PDB entry 4AU6 | electron microscopy, 6.00 A resolution (low resolution: residue-level contacts below are approximate; hydrogen-bond / salt-bridge calls are withheld) | chains B and C of the 5 polymer chains in the assembly

# Chain B (and C)
Molecule: RNA-dependent RNA polymerase
Notes: EC 2.7.7.48; chain C of this document is another copy of the same molecule, construct and numbering; everything in this record applies to it too
Amino-acid sequence (1095 residues; numbered -5 to 1089; the number before each row is that of its first residue; numbers below 1 keep their minus sign (His-5 is residue -5)):
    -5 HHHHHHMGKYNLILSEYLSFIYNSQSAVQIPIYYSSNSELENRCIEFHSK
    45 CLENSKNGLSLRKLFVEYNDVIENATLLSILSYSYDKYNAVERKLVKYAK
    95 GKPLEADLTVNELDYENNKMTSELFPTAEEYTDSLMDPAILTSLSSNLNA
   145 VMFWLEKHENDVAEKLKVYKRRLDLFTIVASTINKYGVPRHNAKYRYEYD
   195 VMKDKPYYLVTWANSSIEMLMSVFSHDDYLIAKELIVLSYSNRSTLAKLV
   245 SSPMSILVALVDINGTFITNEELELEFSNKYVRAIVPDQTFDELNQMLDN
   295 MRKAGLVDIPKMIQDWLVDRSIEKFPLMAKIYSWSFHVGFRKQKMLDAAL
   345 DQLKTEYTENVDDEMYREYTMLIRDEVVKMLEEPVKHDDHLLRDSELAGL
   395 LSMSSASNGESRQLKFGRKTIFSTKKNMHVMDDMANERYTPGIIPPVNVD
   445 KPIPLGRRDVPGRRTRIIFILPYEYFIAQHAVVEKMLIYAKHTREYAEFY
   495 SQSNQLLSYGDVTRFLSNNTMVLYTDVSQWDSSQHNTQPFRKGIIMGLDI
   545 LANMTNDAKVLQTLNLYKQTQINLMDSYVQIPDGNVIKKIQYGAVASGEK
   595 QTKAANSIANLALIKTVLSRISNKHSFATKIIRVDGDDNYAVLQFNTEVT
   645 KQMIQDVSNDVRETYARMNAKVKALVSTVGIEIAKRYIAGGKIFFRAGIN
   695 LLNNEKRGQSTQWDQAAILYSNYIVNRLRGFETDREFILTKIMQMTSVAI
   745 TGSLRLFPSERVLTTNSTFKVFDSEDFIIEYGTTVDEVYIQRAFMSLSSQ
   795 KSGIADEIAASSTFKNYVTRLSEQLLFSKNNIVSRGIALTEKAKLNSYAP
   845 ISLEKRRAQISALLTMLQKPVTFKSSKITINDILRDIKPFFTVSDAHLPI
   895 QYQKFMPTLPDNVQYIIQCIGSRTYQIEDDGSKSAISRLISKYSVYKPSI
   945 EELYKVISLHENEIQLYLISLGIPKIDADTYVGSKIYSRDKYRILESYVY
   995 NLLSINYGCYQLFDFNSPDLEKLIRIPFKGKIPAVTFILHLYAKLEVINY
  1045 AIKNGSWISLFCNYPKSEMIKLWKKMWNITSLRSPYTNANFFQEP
Unresolved in the structure: -5 to 1, 19-21, 347-357, 1087-1089
Construct notes: expression tag (-5 to 0, 1089)

# Chain B / chain C interface
Residue-residue contacts - 2624 pairs, chain B then chain C:
  Gly2(B) with Glu33(C)
  Lys3(B) with Glu33(C)
  Tyr4(B) with Glu33(C); Leu34(C); Glu35(C); Arg37(C); Cys38(C); Asp64(C)
  Asn5(B) with Ser32(C); Glu33(C); Asn36(C)
  Leu8(B) with Asn36(C); Arg37(C); Glu40(C)
  Ser9(B) with Glu40(C)
  Tyr11(B) with Arg37(C); Lys44(C); Leu58(C); Glu61(C); Tyr62(C)
  Leu12(B) with Glu40(C); Lys44(C); Tyr62(C)
  Ile15(B) with Lys44(C); Glu61(C)
  Tyr16(B) with Glu40(C); Ser43(C); Lys44(C)
  Tyr28(B) with Val865(C); Thr866(C)
  Leu71(B) with Ser32(C); Asn36(C)
  Leu72(B) with Glu35(C); Asn36(C); Ile39(C); Pro864(C); Val865(C)
  Ser73(B) with Asn36(C); Ile39(C); Lys863(C)
  Ile74(B) with Asn36(C); Ile39(C)
  Ser76(B) with Ser43(C)
  Ser78(B) with Glu47(C)
  Tyr79(B) with Glu47(C); Lys50(C)
  Asp80(B) with Asn51(C)
  Lys81(B) with Asn48(C); Asn51(C); Leu53(C)
  Tyr82(B) with Ser43(C); Lys44(C); Cys45(C); Leu46(C); Glu47(C); Asn48(C); Leu53(C); Leu58(C)
  Asn83(B) with Leu53(C)
  Val85(B) with Lys57(C)
  Leu89(B) with Lys57(C)
  Leu135(B) with Leu6(C); Ser9(C); Phe59(C); Ile74(C)
  Thr136(B) with Phe59(C); Val60(C); Ile66(C)
  Ser137(B) with Leu55(C); Arg56(C); Lys57(C); Phe59(C); Val60(C)
  Leu138(B) with Arg56(C); Lys57(C); Val60(C)
  Ser139(B) with Ser54(C); Leu55(C); Arg56(C); Lys57(C); Leu58(C)
  Ser140(B) with Leu55(C); Arg56(C); Lys57(C); Leu58(C); Phe59(C); Val60(C); Glu61(C)
  Asn141(B) with Arg56(C); Lys57(C); Phe59(C); Val60(C); Glu61(C)
  Leu142(B) with Arg56(C); Lys57(C); Val60(C)
  Asn143(B) with Lys57(C); Leu58(C); Glu61(C)
  Ala144(B) with Lys57(C); Val60(C); Glu61(C)
  Val145(B) with Val60(C)
  Met146(B) with Lys57(C)
  Pro183(B) with Ser54(C)
  Arg184(B) with Gly52(C); Ser54(C)
  His185(B) with Ser54(C); Leu55(C); Arg56(C)
  Ala187(B) with Val22(C); Gln23(C)
  Lys188(B) with Ser9(C); Leu12(C); Ser13(C); Phe14(C); Tyr16(C); Gln23(C)
  Tyr189(B) with Gln23(C); Pro25(C); Leu55(C); Phe59(C)
  Arg190(B) with Glu10(C); Ser13(C); Lys151(C)
  Ala207(B) with Arg56(C)
  Ile211(B) with Arg56(C)
  Met339(B) with Asn154(C); Asp155(C); Val156(C)
  Ala343(B) with Val156(C)
  Met374(B) with Ile894(C)
  Leu375(B) with Ile894(C)
  Glu377(B) with Gln895(C)
  Pro378(B) with Ile894(C); Gln895(C); Tyr896(C); Gln897(C)
  Val379(B) with Phe271(C); Gln895(C); Gln897(C)
  Lys380(B) with Phe271(C); Gln897(C)
  His381(B) with Phe271(C); Gln897(C)
  Asp382(B) with Gly259(C); Phe261(C); Phe271(C); Ser272(C); Asn273(C); Gln897(C)
  Asp383(B) with Phe261(C); Phe271(C); Gln895(C); Tyr896(C); Gln897(C); Lys898(C); Ile911(C); Gln912(C)
  His384(B) with Phe261(C); Tyr896(C); Gln897(C); Lys898(C); Phe899(C); Ile911(C); Ile914(C); Gly915(C); Ser916(C)
  Leu385(B) with Tyr896(C); Gln897(C); Lys898(C); Phe899(C); Gln908(C); Tyr909(C); Ile910(C); Ile911(C); Gln912(C); Cys913(C)
  Leu386(B) with Tyr896(C); Gln897(C); Lys898(C); Phe899(C); Gln908(C); Gln912(C)
  Arg387(B) with Thr260(C); Phe261(C); Phe271(C); Tyr503(C); Gly685(C); Lys686(C); Gln897(C); Lys898(C); Phe899(C); Met900(C); Pro901(C)
  Asp388(B) with Leu500(C); Tyr503(C); Ile687(C); Lys898(C); Phe899(C); Met900(C); Pro901(C); Leu903(C); Gln908(C)
  Ser389(B) with Lys898(C); Phe899(C); Met900(C); Pro901(C); Thr902(C); Leu903(C); Gln908(C)
  Glu390(B) with Phe688(C); Leu722(C); Arg723(C); Met900(C); Pro901(C); Thr902(C); Leu903(C); Gln908(C)
  Leu391(B) with Leu722(C); Met900(C); Thr902(C); Leu903(C); Pro904(C); Leu1006(C); Phe1085(C); Phe1086(C)
  Ala392(B) with Leu722(C); Met900(C); Leu903(C); Pro904(C); Val907(C); Gln908(C); Ile911(C)
  Gly393(B) with Arg721(C); Thr902(C); Leu903(C); Pro904(C); Asp905(C); Val907(C); Gln908(C)
  Leu394(B) with Ile718(C); Val719(C); Asn720(C); Arg721(C); Leu722(C); Arg723(C); Gly724(C); Phe771(C); Thr902(C); Leu903(C); Pro904(C)
  Leu395(B) with Leu722(C); Phe771(C); Leu903(C); Pro904(C); Val907(C); Cys1003(C); Leu1006(C); Phe1085(C)
  Ser396(B) with Arg721(C); Leu722(C); Asp770(C); Phe771(C); Pro904(C); Asn906(C); Val907(C); Gln908(C)
  Met397(B) with Tyr717(C); Arg721(C); Leu722(C); Glu726(C); Asp770(C); Phe771(C); Pro904(C); Val907(C)
  Ser398(B) with Tyr714(C); Ile718(C); Arg721(C); Arg729(C); Glu769(C); Asp770(C); Phe771(C); Ile772(C)
  Ser399(B) with Arg721(C); Glu769(C); Asp770(C); Phe771(C); Asn906(C); Ile1046(C)
  Ala400(B) with Arg721(C)
  Asn402(B) with Asp728(C); Arg729(C); Glu730(C)
  Gly403(B) with Trp148(C); Arg166(C); Phe218(C); Asp728(C)
  Glu404(B) with Trp148(C); Val162(C); Tyr163(C); Arg166(C); Met215(C); Val217(C); Phe218(C); Asp728(C)
  Ser405(B) with Val145(C); Trp148(C); Leu149(C); Arg166(C); Met215(C); Asp728(C)
  Arg406(B) with Val145(C); Arg166(C); Ile211(C); Met213(C); Leu214(C); Met215(C); Ser216(C); Val217(C); Ala226(C); Trp328(C); Phe731(C)
  Gln407(B) with Leu142(C); Val145(C); Phe170(C); Val173(C); Ala207(C); Ser210(C); Ile211(C); Glu212(C); Met213(C); Leu214(C); Met215(C); Leu696(C); Phe731(C)
  Leu408(B) with Asn141(C); Asn208(C); Ile211(C); Glu212(C); Met215(C); Leu695(C); Leu696(C); Thr727(C); Phe731(C)
  Lys409(B) with Thr205(C); Trp206(C); Ala207(C); Asn208(C); Ser209(C); Ser210(C); Glu212(C); His331(C); Leu695(C); Leu696(C); Asn697(C)
  Phe410(B) with Ile134(C); Glu212(C); Ile693(C); Asn694(C); Leu695(C); Leu696(C); Asn697(C); Asn698(C); Leu713(C)
  Gly411(B) with Asp131(C); Pro132(C); Ala133(C); Ile134(C); Leu696(C); Asn697(C); Asn698(C)
  Arg412(B) with Asp131(C); Pro132(C); Ala133(C); Ile134(C); Thr136(C); Tyr189(C); Arg190(C); Tyr191(C); Asn208(C); Leu696(C); Asn697(C); Asn698(C); Arg701(C)
  Lys413(B) with Pro132(C); Ile134(C); Leu135(C); Thr136(C); Ser137(C); Leu138(C); Asn141(C); Tyr189(C); Asn208(C); Leu696(C)
  Thr414(B) with Thr136(C); Ser137(C); Leu138(C); Ser139(C); Ser140(C); Asn141(C); Leu142(C); Asn208(C); Ile211(C); Leu696(C); Lys735(C)
  Ile415(B) with Thr136(C); Asn141(C); Ala144(C); Val145(C); Ile211(C); Leu696(C); Leu713(C); Phe731(C); Lys735(C); Gln738(C)
  Phe416(B) with Ser140(C); Asn141(C); Leu142(C); Asn143(C); Ala144(C); Val145(C); Met146(C); Met215(C); Glu730(C); Phe731(C); Thr734(C); Lys735(C)
  Ser417(B) with Met215(C); Thr727(C); Asp728(C); Arg729(C); Glu730(C); Phe731(C); Ile732(C); Thr734(C)
  Thr418(B) with Trp148(C); Asp728(C); Arg729(C); Glu730(C); Phe731(C); Ile732(C)
  Lys419(B) with Tyr717(C); Thr727(C); Asp728(C); Arg729(C); Glu730(C); Phe731(C); Ile732(C); Leu733(C)
  Lys420(B) with Phe218(C); Tyr717(C); Arg721(C); Glu726(C); Thr727(C); Asp728(C); Arg729(C)
  Asn421(B) with Tyr714(C); Tyr717(C); Ile718(C); Asn720(C); Arg721(C); Phe725(C); Glu726(C); Thr727(C); Arg729(C); Asp770(C)
  Met422(B) with Leu695(C); Leu713(C); Tyr717(C); Asn720(C); Phe725(C); Glu726(C); Thr727(C); Ile732(C)
  His423(B) with Arg166(C); Met215(C); Ser216(C); Phe218(C); Phe725(C); Glu726(C); Thr727(C); Asp728(C)
  Val424(B) with His331(C); Ala691(C); Asn720(C); Arg721(C); Gly724(C); Phe725(C); Glu726(C); Thr727(C)
  Met425(B) with Glu212(C); His331(C); Ala691(C); Gly692(C); Ile693(C); Asn694(C); Leu695(C); Leu713(C); Ser715(C); Asn716(C); Tyr717(C); Ile718(C); Asn720(C); Phe725(C)
  Asp426(B) with Ser209(C); Glu212(C); Met213(C); Ser216(C); His331(C); Ile693(C); Leu695(C); Leu696(C); Asn720(C); Phe725(C); Thr727(C)
  Asp427(B) with Met213(C); Ser216(C); Ser327(C); Trp328(C); His331(C); Ala691(C); Gly692(C); Phe725(C)
  Met428(B) with Ser327(C); Phe330(C); His331(C); Phe689(C); Arg690(C); Ala691(C); Gly692(C); Ile693(C); Asn720(C); Arg723(C); Gly724(C); Phe725(C)
  Ala429(B) with Ser327(C); Phe330(C); His331(C); Val332(C); Pro455(C); Ala691(C); Gly692(C); Ile693(C); Asn694(C)
  Asn430(B) with Ser209(C); Met213(C); Leu229(C); Ser327(C); Trp328(C); Ser329(C); Phe330(C); His331(C); Val332(C); Gly333(C); Gly692(C); Asn694(C)
  Glu431(B) with Ala241(C); Ser245(C); Lys324(C); Ile325(C); Tyr326(C); Ser327(C); Trp328(C); Ser329(C); Phe330(C); His331(C)
  Arg432(B) with Ser209(C); Glu212(C); Met213(C); Leu214(C); Ser216(C); Ile225(C); Leu229(C); Lys324(C); Ile325(C); Ser327(C); Trp328(C); Ser329(C); Phe330(C); His331(C); Phe725(C)
  Tyr433(B) with Ala323(C); Lys324(C); Ile325(C); Tyr326(C); Ser327(C); Trp328(C); Ser329(C); Phe689(C); Ala691(C); Arg723(C); Gly724(C); Phe725(C); Thr902(C)
  Thr434(B) with Pro320(C); Leu321(C); Met322(C); Ala323(C); Lys324(C); Ile325(C); Tyr326(C); Ser327(C); Trp328(C)
  Pro435(B) with Pro320(C); Leu321(C); Ala323(C); Lys324(C); Thr902(C)
  Gly436(B) with Lys318(C); Phe319(C); Pro320(C); Leu321(C); Met322(C); Ala323(C); Lys324(C)
  Ile437(B) with Asp221(C); Phe319(C); Pro320(C); Leu321(C); Met322(C); Lys324(C); Ile325(C)
  Ile438(B) with Ser219(C); Asp221(C); Lys324(C)
  Pro439(B) with Ser219(C); His220(C); Asp221(C); Asp222(C); Lys324(C)
  Pro440(B) with Arg165(C); Ser219(C); His220(C); Asp221(C)
  Val441(B) with Glu158(C); Lys161(C)
  Asn442(B) with Lys161(C); Arg165(C)
  Val443(B) with Lys161(C)
  Asp444(B) with His220(C)
  Lys445(B) with Glu158(C); Lys161(C); Arg165(C); Val217(C); Phe218(C); Ser219(C); His220(C); Asp221(C); Asp222(C); Tyr223(C)
  Pro446(B) with Glu158(C); Lys161(C); Val162(C); Arg165(C)
  Ile447(B) with Val156(C); Ala157(C); Glu158(C); Lys159(C); Leu160(C); Lys161(C); Val162(C); Arg165(C)
  Pro448(B) with Asp155(C); Val156(C); Ala157(C); Glu158(C); Lys159(C); Leu160(C); Lys161(C); Val162(C); Tyr163(C)
  Leu449(B) with Asp155(C); Val156(C); Ala157(C); Glu158(C); Lys159(C); Leu160(C)
  Gly450(B) with Asp155(C); Lys159(C)
  Ile461(B) with Val156(C); Ala157(C)
  Ile462(B) with Lys159(C)
  Phe463(B) with Glu158(C); Lys159(C)
  Ile464(B) with Asp155(C); Lys159(C); Val162(C)
  Leu465(B) with Glu158(C); Phe218(C)
  Pro466(B) with Phe218(C); Ser219(C); Asp222(C)
  Tyr467(B) with Ser216(C); Phe218(C); Lys324(C); Trp328(C); Gly724(C); Phe725(C); Glu726(C)
  Glu468(B) with Asp222(C); Lys324(C)
  Tyr469(B) with Ser219(C); Asp905(C)
  Phe470(B) with Arg721(C); Pro904(C); Asp905(C); Asn906(C)
  Ile471(B) with Arg721(C); Pro901(C); Thr902(C); Leu903(C); Pro904(C); Asp905(C)
  Ala472(B) with Asp905(C)
  Gln473(B) with Asp905(C)
  His474(B) with Leu903(C); Pro904(C); Asp905(C); Asn906(C); Val907(C); Gln908(C); Tyr909(C)
  Ala475(B) with Lys898(C); Asp905(C); Gln908(C); Tyr909(C); Gln912(C)
  Val476(B) with Ile894(C); Lys898(C); Gln912(C)
  Val477(B) with Tyr909(C); Gln912(C)
  Glu478(B) with Ile894(C); Asp905(C); Asn906(C); Gln908(C); Tyr909(C); Ile910(C); Cys913(C); Ala1045(C); Gly1049(C)
  Lys479(B) with Pro893(C); Ile894(C); Gln895(C); Tyr896(C); Tyr909(C); Ile911(C); Gln912(C); Cys913(C); Ile914(C)
  Met480(B) with Ile894(C); Tyr909(C)
  Leu481(B) with His891(C); Leu892(C); Tyr909(C); Asn1048(C); Gly1049(C); Ser1050(C)
  Ile482(B) with His891(C); Leu892(C); Pro893(C); Ile894(C); Tyr909(C); Cys913(C); Trp1051(C)
  Tyr483(B) with His891(C); Leu892(C); Pro893(C)
  Ala484(B) with His891(C)
  Lys485(B) with Asp889(C); Ala890(C); His891(C); Leu892(C); Leu1017(C); Ser1050(C); Trp1051(C); Ile1052(C)
  His486(B) with His891(C); Leu892(C); Pro893(C)
  Thr487(B) with His891(C)
  Phe493(B) with Asp889(C); Ala890(C); Ser1050(C); Trp1051(C)
  Tyr494(B) with Asp889(C); Ala890(C)
  Ser495(B) with Ser888(C); Asp889(C); Ala890(C); His891(C); Trp1051(C)
  Gln496(B) with Thr886(C); Val887(C); Ser888(C); Asp889(C); Ala890(C); Ile1052(C); Ser1053(C); Leu1054(C)
  Ser497(B) with Ser888(C); Asp889(C)
  Asn498(B) with Asp889(C)
  Thr549(B) with Asn258(C); Gly259(C); Phe271(C)
  Asn550(B) with Ile257(C); Asn258(C); Gly259(C); Asn273(C); Lys274(C)
  Asp551(B) with Asn258(C); Gly259(C); Thr260(C); Phe261(C); Phe271(C); Ser272(C); Lys686(C)
  Ala552(B) with Asp256(C); Ile257(C); Asn258(C); Gly259(C); Ile316(C); Gly684(C); Gly685(C); Lys686(C)
  Lys553(B) with Gly259(C); Tyr503(C); Gly684(C); Gly685(C); Lys686(C); Ile687(C); Phe688(C); Lys898(C); Phe899(C); Pro901(C)
  Val554(B) with Lys686(C); Gln897(C); Lys898(C)
  Leu555(B) with Asn258(C); Ile316(C); Glu317(C); Lys686(C)
  Gln556(B) with Ile316(C); Glu317(C); Lys318(C); Phe319(C); Pro320(C); Lys686(C); Phe688(C); Pro901(C)
  Thr557(B) with Lys686(C); Lys898(C); Pro901(C)
  Asn559(B) with Ile316(C); Glu317(C); Lys318(C)
  Leu560(B) with Glu317(C); Pro320(C)
  Ser571(B) with Glu158(C); Lys161(C)
  Tyr572(B) with Ala157(C); Glu158(C); Lys161(C)
  Val573(B) with Val156(C); Ala157(C); Glu158(C); Leu160(C); Lys161(C)
  Gln574(B) with Asp155(C); Val156(C); Ala157(C); Lys159(C); Leu160(C); Lys161(C); Val162(C); Tyr163(C); Lys164(C); Arg165(C)
  Ile575(B) with Asp155(C); Val156(C); Ala157(C); Leu160(C)
  Pro576(B) with Glu153(C); Asn154(C); Asp155(C); Val156(C); Leu160(C)
  Gly578(B) with Asn154(C)
  Asn579(B) with Glu153(C)
  Ile581(B) with Glu153(C); Leu160(C); Tyr163(C); Lys164(C)
  Lys582(B) with Leu160(C); Lys164(C)
  Lys583(B) with Lys164(C)
  Tyr586(B) with Ala157(C)
  Lys594(B) with Asp905(C); Asn906(C)
  Leu695(B) with Asn63(C); Glu67(C)
  Leu696(B) with Asn63(C)
  Lys700(B) with Lys3(C)
  Arg701(B) with Leu6(C); Ile7(C); Ser9(C); Glu10(C)
  Gly702(B) with Lys3(C); Tyr4(C); Asn5(C); Leu6(C); Ile7(C); Leu8(C); Glu10(C)
  Gln703(B) with Gly2(C); Lys3(C); Tyr4(C); Asn5(C); Leu6(C); Ile7(C); Leu8(C); Leu733(C)
  Ser704(B) with Gly2(C); Lys3(C); Tyr4(C); Asn5(C); Leu6(C); Ile7(C); Leu71(C)
  Thr705(B) with Asn5(C); Tyr27(C); Leu71(C); Leu72(C); Ser753(C); Glu754(C)
  Gln706(B) with Ile24(C); Pro25(C); Ile26(C); Tyr27(C); Phe41(C); Phe59(C); Leu71(C)
  Trp707(B) with Ile26(C); Tyr27(C); Tyr28(C); Ser29(C); Glu35(C); Cys38(C); Ile66(C); Ala69(C); Thr70(C); Leu71(C); Leu72(C)
  Asp708(B) with Asn5(C); Tyr27(C); Ala69(C); Thr70(C); Leu71(C); Ser753(C); Glu754(C); Arg755(C)
  Gln709(B) with Leu6(C); Tyr27(C); Ile66(C); Glu67(C)
  Ala710(B) with Tyr27(C); Val65(C); Ile66(C); Glu67(C); Asn68(C); Ala69(C)
  Ala711(B) with Ile66(C); Glu67(C); Asn68(C); Ala69(C); Thr70(C)
  Ile712(B) with Glu67(C)
  Leu713(B) with Asn63(C); Ile66(C); Glu67(C)
  Tyr714(B) with Glu67(C); Asn68(C)
  Ser715(B) with Glu67(C)
  Asn716(B) with Glu67(C)
  Tyr717(B) with Glu67(C)
  Phe731(B) with Val60(C); Asn63(C); Asp64(C)
  Ile732(B) with Asn63(C); Asp64(C); Val65(C); Glu67(C); Asn68(C)
  Leu733(B) with Arg37(C); Asp64(C); Val65(C)
  Thr734(B) with Arg37(C); Glu61(C); Tyr62(C); Asn63(C); Asp64(C)
  Lys735(B) with Arg37(C); Phe59(C); Val60(C); Glu61(C); Tyr62(C); Asn63(C); Asp64(C); Val65(C); Ile66(C)
  Ile736(B) with Leu34(C); Cys38(C); Tyr62(C); Asn63(C); Asp64(C); Val65(C); Ile66(C); Asn68(C); Ala69(C)
  Met737(B) with Arg37(C); Cys38(C); Phe41(C); Tyr62(C); Asp64(C); Val65(C)
  Gln738(B) with Phe41(C); Lys57(C); Leu58(C); Phe59(C); Val60(C); Glu61(C); Tyr62(C); Asn63(C); Val65(C)
  Met739(B) with Tyr27(C); Phe41(C); Tyr62(C); Val65(C); Ile66(C); Glu67(C)
  Thr740(B) with Ile26(C); Tyr27(C); Leu34(C); Arg37(C); Cys38(C); Phe41(C); Val65(C); Ala69(C)
  Ser741(B) with Pro25(C); Arg37(C); Cys38(C); Ile39(C); Glu40(C); Phe41(C); His42(C); Ser43(C); Val65(C)
  Val742(B) with Pro25(C); Ile26(C); Tyr27(C); Cys38(C); His42(C); Ser43(C); Leu75(C)
  Ala743(B) with Ile24(C); His42(C); Leu46(C); Leu75(C)
  Ile744(B) with His42(C); Leu46(C); Gln862(C); Lys863(C)
  Thr745(B) with Leu46(C)
  Gly746(B) with Leu46(C); Glu47(C); Lys50(C)
  Ser747(B) with Glu47(C); Lys50(C)
  Leu748(B) with Ser43(C); Leu46(C); Glu47(C)
  Arg749(B) with Ile24(C); Ile39(C); Glu40(C); Phe41(C); His42(C); Ser43(C); Lys44(C); Cys45(C); Leu46(C); Leu58(C)
  Leu750(B) with Cys38(C); Ile39(C); Glu40(C); His42(C); Ser43(C); Gln862(C); Lys863(C)
  Phe751(B) with Glu35(C); Asn36(C); Arg37(C); Cys38(C); Ile39(C); Glu40(C); Phe41(C); His42(C); Ser43(C); Lys44(C); Tyr62(C)
  Pro752(B) with Tyr27(C); Glu33(C); Leu34(C); Glu35(C); Asn36(C); Arg37(C); Cys38(C); Ile39(C); Glu40(C)
  Ser753(B) with Asn31(C); Ser32(C); Glu33(C); Leu34(C); Glu35(C); Asn36(C); Ile39(C)
  Glu754(B) with Ser30(C); Asn31(C); Ser32(C); Glu33(C); Leu34(C); Glu35(C); Asn36(C)
  Arg755(B) with Ser29(C); Ser30(C); Asn31(C); Ser32(C); Glu33(C)
  Val756(B) with Ser29(C); Ser30(C); Asn31(C); Ser32(C); Glu35(C); Tyr783(C); Val865(C)
  Leu757(B) with Tyr28(C); Ser29(C); Ser30(C); Asn31(C); Ser32(C); Leu34(C); Glu35(C); Cys38(C); Ala69(C); Asp780(C)
  Thr758(B) with Ser29(C); Ser30(C); Asn31(C); Ser32(C); Val779(C)
  Thr759(B) with Ser29(C); Ser30(C); Asn31(C); Val779(C); Asp780(C); Tyr783(C)
  Asn760(B) with Ser30(C); Thr778(C); Val779(C); Asp780(C); Val782(C); Tyr783(C); Arg879(C)
  Ser761(B) with Tyr28(C); Ser30(C); Thr778(C); Val779(C); Asp780(C); Glu781(C); Val782(C); Tyr783(C); Ile784(C); Gln785(C)
  Thr762(B) with Tyr28(C); Thr70(C); Arg755(C); Thr759(C); Asp780(C); Glu781(C); Val782(C); Tyr783(C); Ile784(C); Gln785(C); Phe788(C)
  Phe763(B) with Tyr28(C); Ser29(C); Ser30(C); Thr70(C); Leu72(C); Val756(C); Asp780(C); Glu781(C); Tyr783(C); Ile784(C); Phe788(C); Met860(C)
  Lys764(B) with Tyr28(C); Ser29(C); Ser30(C); Thr70(C); Thr778(C); Val779(C); Asp780(C)
  Val765(B) with Tyr28(C); Ser29(C); Leu34(C); Asp64(C); Asn68(C); Ala69(C); Thr70(C); Asp780(C)
  Phe766(B) with Asn31(C); Leu34(C); Asn68(C); Asp780(C)
  Asp767(B) with Asn31(C)
  Ser768(B) with Asn31(C)
  Ile773(B) with Val779(C)
  Tyr775(B) with Arg879(C)
  Val782(B) with Phe867(C); Ser869(C)
  Tyr783(B) with Thr866(C); Phe867(C); Lys868(C); Ser869(C)
  Ile784(B) with Tyr783(C); Pro864(C); Val865(C); Thr866(C); Phe867(C)
  Gln785(B) with Tyr783(C); Arg786(C); Ala787(C); Phe867(C); Ser869(C)
  Arg786(B) with Arg786(C); Ala787(C); Ser790(C); Phe867(C); Lys868(C); Ser869(C); Ser870(C); Lys871(C)
  Ala787(B) with Arg786(C); Ala787(C); Ser790(C); Thr866(C); Phe867(C); Lys868(C)
  Phe788(B) with Tyr783(C); Ile784(C); Arg786(C); Ala787(C); Phe788(C); Pro864(C); Val865(C); Phe867(C)
  Met789(B) with Val782(C); Tyr783(C); Ile784(C); Gln785(C); Arg786(C); Ala787(C); Phe788(C); Met789(C); Lys871(C)
  Ser790(B) with Gln785(C); Arg786(C); Ala787(C); Phe788(C); Met789(C); Ser790(C); Leu791(C); Phe867(C)
  Leu791(B) with Ala787(C); Phe788(C); Met789(C); Leu791(C); Met860(C); Leu861(C); Phe867(C)
  Ser792(B) with Val756(C); Thr759(C); Ser761(C); Ile784(C); Gln785(C); Ala787(C); Phe788(C); Met789(C)
  Ser793(B) with Val756(C); Thr759(C); Ser761(C); Thr762(C); Phe763(C); Lys764(C); Phe788(C)
  Gln794(B) with Trp707(C); Phe763(C); Phe788(C); Leu791(C); Gln853(C); Leu857(C)
  Lys795(B) with Trp707(C); Asp708(C); Thr762(C); Phe763(C)
  Ser796(B) with Gln706(C); Trp707(C); Asp708(C); Ala710(C); Ile736(C); Met739(C); Thr740(C); Val765(C)
  Gly797(B) with Gln706(C); Trp707(C); Met739(C); Thr740(C); Arg850(C)
  Ile798(B) with Gln706(C); Trp707(C); Gln709(C); Ala710(C); Ala711(C); Lys735(C); Gln738(C); Met739(C); Thr740(C)
  Ala799(B) with Gln706(C); Trp707(C); Asp708(C); Gln709(C); Ala710(C); Ala711(C); Ile712(C); Leu713(C); Met739(C); Val765(C)
  Asp800(B) with Thr705(C); Gln706(C); Trp707(C); Asp708(C); Gln709(C); Ala710(C); Ala711(C); Ile712(C); Tyr1080(C)
  Glu801(B) with Leu135(C); Thr136(C); Asn698(C); Thr705(C); Gln706(C); Asp708(C); Gln709(C); Ala710(C); Met739(C)
  Ile802(B) with Leu695(C); Gln709(C); Ala710(C); Ala711(C); Ile712(C); Leu713(C); Tyr714(C); Asn716(C); Met739(C)
  Ala803(B) with Asp708(C); Gln709(C); Ala711(C); Ile712(C); Leu713(C)
  Ala804(B) with Asn698(C); Ser704(C); Gln709(C); Ile712(C)
  Ser805(B) with Ile134(C); Asn694(C); Asn697(C); Asn698(C); Asn716(C)
  Ser806(B) with Phe334(C); Ile693(C); Asn694(C); Asn698(C); Glu699(C)
  Thr807(B) with Ile693(C); Asn694(C); Leu695(C); Asn697(C); Asn716(C)
  Phe808(B) with Ile693(C); Asn694(C); Ala711(C); Ile712(C); Leu713(C); Tyr714(C); Ser715(C); Asn716(C)
  Lys809(B) with Ile693(C); Asn716(C)
  Asn810(B) with Ile693(C); Arg723(C)
  Tyr811(B) with Ile693(C); Ser715(C); Asn716(C); Tyr717(C); Ile718(C); Val719(C); Asn720(C); Arg721(C); Leu722(C); Arg723(C); Phe1085(C)
  Val812(B) with Ile693(C); Ser715(C); Asn716(C); Val719(C); Asn1082(C); Ala1083(C); Asn1084(C); Phe1085(C); Phe1086(C)
  Thr813(B) with Arg723(C); Phe1085(C); Phe1086(C)
  Arg814(B) with Ser327(C); Phe689(C); Arg690(C); Ala691(C); Gly692(C); Arg723(C); Phe1085(C)
  Leu815(B) with Ile718(C); Val719(C); Asn720(C); Leu722(C); Arg723(C); Phe1085(C); Phe1086(C)
  Ser816(B) with Gln499(C); Arg723(C); Gln1005(C); Ala1083(C); Asn1084(C); Phe1085(C); Phe1086(C)
  Glu817(B) with Gln499(C); Lys679(C); Phe689(C); Arg723(C); Phe1085(C); Phe1086(C)
  Gln818(B) with Gln499(C); Leu500(C); Arg680(C); Tyr681(C); Ile687(C); Phe688(C); Phe689(C); Phe1086(C)
  Leu819(B) with Asn498(C); Gln499(C); Gln920(C); Gly1002(C); Gln1005(C); Leu1006(C); Phe1085(C); Phe1086(C)
  Leu820(B) with Ser497(C); Asn498(C); Gln499(C); Gln920(C); Gln1005(C); Asn1084(C); Phe1086(C)
  Phe821(B) with Glu492(C); Gln496(C); Ser497(C); Asn498(C); Gln499(C); Leu500(C); Leu501(C); Ser502(C); Thr918(C); Tyr919(C); Gln920(C)
  Ser822(B) with Ser495(C); Gln496(C); Ser497(C); Asn498(C); Gln920(C)
  Lys823(B) with Gln920(C); Asp923(C)
  Asn824(B) with Gln920(C); Asn1000(C); Tyr1001(C); Gln1005(C)
  Asn825(B) with Asp923(C); Tyr1001(C); Thr1081(C)
  Ile826(B) with Asp923(C); Tyr994(C); Asn995(C); Ser998(C); Ile999(C); Asn1000(C); Tyr1001(C)
  Val827(B) with Arg917(C); Ser998(C); Ile999(C); Asn1000(C); Tyr1001(C); Gly1002(C); Gln1005(C)
  Ser828(B) with Asn1000(C); Tyr1001(C); Tyr1080(C); Asn1082(C); Ala1083(C); Asn1084(C)
  Arg829(B) with Asn995(C); Ser998(C); Tyr1001(C); Pro1079(C); Tyr1080(C); Thr1081(C); Asn1082(C); Asn1084(C)
  Gly830(B) with Ser998(C); Tyr1001(C); Gly1002(C); Tyr1080(C); Thr1081(C)
  Ile831(B) with Tyr1001(C); Gly1002(C); Cys1003(C); Gln1005(C); Tyr1080(C); Thr1081(C); Asn1082(C); Ala1083(C); Asn1084(C); Phe1085(C)
  Ala832(B) with Ala711(C); Ser715(C); Pro1079(C); Tyr1080(C); Thr1081(C); Asn1082(C); Ala1083(C)
  Leu833(B) with Lys764(C); Val765(C); Phe766(C); Asp767(C); Ser1078(C); Tyr1080(C); Thr1081(C); Asn1082(C)
  Thr834(B) with Tyr714(C); Ile718(C); Asp767(C); Phe771(C); Gly1002(C); Thr1081(C)
  Glu835(B) with Tyr714(C); Ser715(C); Ile718(C); Val719(C); Val765(C); Phe766(C); Asp767(C)
  Lys836(B) with Ala711(C); Ile712(C); Tyr714(C); Ser715(C); Lys764(C); Val765(C); Phe766(C); Pro1079(C); Tyr1080(C); Thr1081(C); Asn1082(C)
  Ala837(B) with Tyr714(C); Thr758(C); Lys764(C); Val765(C); Phe766(C); Asp767(C)
  Lys838(B) with Tyr714(C); Tyr717(C); Ile718(C); Arg729(C); Leu733(C); Ile736(C); Val765(C); Phe766(C); Asp767(C); Asp770(C)
  Leu839(B) with Ala710(C); Ala711(C); Ile712(C); Leu713(C); Tyr714(C); Ser715(C); Ile732(C); Leu733(C); Ile736(C); Val765(C); Phe766(C)
  Asn840(B) with Tyr4(C); Leu733(C); Ile736(C); Met737(C); Thr740(C); Ser753(C); Glu754(C); Leu757(C); Val765(C); Phe766(C)
  Ser841(B) with Tyr4(C); Arg729(C); Ile732(C); Leu733(C); Thr734(C); Ile736(C); Met737(C); Phe766(C)
  Tyr842(B) with Tyr4(C); Ser140(C); Ala144(C); Phe731(C); Ile732(C); Leu733(C); Thr734(C); Lys735(C); Ile736(C); Met737(C); Gln738(C)
  Ala843(B) with Leu8(C); Tyr11(C); Leu733(C); Thr734(C); Lys735(C); Ile736(C); Met737(C); Gln738(C); Phe751(C)
  Pro844(B) with Tyr11(C); Thr734(C); Lys735(C); Ile736(C); Met737(C); Gln738(C); Met739(C); Thr740(C); Ser741(C)
  Ile845(B) with Tyr4(C); Ala710(C); Thr734(C); Lys735(C); Ile736(C); Met737(C); Gln738(C); Met739(C); Thr740(C); Ser741(C); Pro752(C); Leu757(C)
  Ser846(B) with Tyr4(C); Leu8(C); Ile736(C); Met737(C); Thr740(C); Phe751(C); Pro752(C); Ser753(C); Leu757(C)
  Leu847(B) with Tyr4(C); Leu8(C); Tyr11(C); Leu12(C); Met737(C); Thr740(C); Ser741(C); Leu750(C); Phe751(C); Pro752(C)
  Glu848(B) with Met737(C); Gln738(C); Met739(C); Thr740(C); Ser741(C); Val742(C); Arg749(C); Leu750(C); Phe751(C); Pro752(C)
  Lys849(B) with Trp707(C); Thr740(C); Ser741(C); Leu750(C); Phe751(C); Pro752(C); Ser753(C); Val756(C); Leu757(C); Phe763(C); Val765(C); Leu861(C)
  Arg850(B) with Pro25(C); Ile26(C); Leu71(C); Leu72(C); Ser73(C); Ile74(C); Leu750(C); Phe751(C); Pro752(C); Ser753(C); Leu861(C)
  Arg851(B) with Ser73(C); Ile74(C); Ser76(C); Val742(C); Ala743(C); Ile744(C); Leu748(C); Arg749(C); Leu750(C); Phe751(C); Pro752(C)
  Ala852(B) with Val742(C); Leu750(C); Phe751(C); Pro752(C); Leu857(C); Leu858(C); Leu861(C)
  Gln853(B) with Leu72(C); Ser73(C); Leu750(C); Val756(C); Phe788(C); Leu858(C); Met860(C); Leu861(C); Gln862(C)
  Ile854(B) with Ile24(C); Ile26(C); Ser73(C); Ile74(C); Leu75(C); Leu750(C); Leu858(C); Leu861(C); Gln862(C)
  Ser855(B) with Ile744(C); Leu750(C); Leu857(C); Leu858(C); Thr859(C); Met860(C); Leu861(C); Gln862(C)
  Ala856(B) with Ala856(C); Leu857(C); Leu858(C); Thr859(C); Met860(C); Leu861(C); Gln862(C); Lys863(C)
  Leu857(B) with Ile26(C); Leu72(C); Leu857(C); Leu858(C); Thr859(C); Met860(C); Leu861(C); Gln862(C); Lys863(C); Pro864(C)
  Leu858(B) with His42(C); Thr859(C); Leu861(C); Gln862(C); Lys863(C)
  Thr859(B) with Ala856(C); Leu858(C); Thr859(C); Met860(C); Gln862(C); Lys863(C)
  Met860(B) with Thr859(C); Met860(C); Gln862(C); Lys863(C); Pro864(C); Val865(C); Thr866(C); Phe867(C)
  Leu861(B) with Glu35(C); Ile39(C); Gln862(C); Lys863(C); Pro864(C)
  Gln862(B) with Lys863(C)
  Pro864(B) with Pro864(C); Thr866(C)
  Val865(B) with Thr866(C)
  Phe867(B) with Ser790(C); Leu791(C); Thr866(C); Phe867(C)
  Lys868(B) with Lys871(C)
  Ser869(B) with Lys868(C); Ser869(C); Ser870(C); Lys871(C)
  Ser870(B) with Lys871(C); Ile872(C); Asn1072(C); Thr1074(C)
  Lys871(B) with Met789(C); Ser870(C); Lys871(C); Ile872(C); Thr873(C); Thr1074(C); Ser1075(C); Leu1076(C)
  Ile872(B) with Ser870(C); Lys871(C); Ile872(C); Thr873(C); Asp876(C); Lys1069(C); Asn1072(C)
  Thr873(B) with Arg786(C); Lys871(C); Ile872(C); Thr873(C); Asp876(C); Lys1069(C)
  Ile874(B) with Asp876(C); Arg879(C); Asp880(C)
  Asn875(B) with Arg786(C)
  Asp876(B) with Arg786(C); Ser870(C); Ile872(C); Asp876(C); Lys1069(C)
  Ile877(B) with Asp880(C); Lys1069(C)
  Ile881(B) with Glu1062(C); Lys1065(C)
  Arg917(B) with Thr886(C)
  Tyr919(B) with Thr886(C); Val887(C); Ser888(C)
  Gln920(B) with Thr886(C); Val887(C); Ser888(C); Ser1053(C)
  Ile921(B) with Phe885(C); Thr886(C); Val887(C); Ser888(C); Leu1054(C); Phe1055(C)
  Glu922(B) with Phe885(C); Thr886(C); Val887(C); Ile1018(C); Ala1037(C); Lys1038(C); Val1041(C); Ile1052(C); Ser1053(C); Leu1054(C); Phe1055(C)
  Asp923(B) with Val887(C); Tyr1036(C); Glu1040(C); Ile1052(C); Leu1054(C)
  Asp924(B) with Leu1035(C); Tyr1036(C); Ala1037(C); Lys1038(C); Leu1039(C); Glu1040(C); Val1041(C); Ile1042(C); Tyr1044(C); Ile1052(C); Leu1054(C)
  Gly925(B) with Ile1018(C); His1034(C); Leu1035(C); Tyr1036(C); Ala1037(C); Lys1038(C); Leu1039(C); Glu1040(C); Val1041(C); Leu1054(C)
  Ser926(B) with Leu1014(C); Leu1017(C); Ile1018(C); Ala1037(C); Lys1038(C); Leu1039(C); Val1041(C); Ile1042(C); Ile1052(C)
  Lys927(B) with Ala890(C); Leu1014(C); Glu1015(C); Lys1016(C); Leu1017(C); Ile1018(C); Arg1019(C); Ala1037(C); Val1041(C); Ile1052(C); Ser1053(C); Leu1054(C)
  Ser928(B) with Leu1014(C); Glu1015(C); Ile1018(C); His1034(C); Lys1038(C)
  Ala929(B) with Phe1009(C); Asn1010(C); Ser1011(C); Glu1015(C); Lys1038(C)
  Ile930(B) with Tyr994(C); Asp1008(C); Phe1009(C); Asn1010(C); Ser1011(C); Glu1015(C); Lys1038(C)
  Ser931(B) with Ile914(C); Asp1008(C); Phe1009(C); Asn1010(C); Ser1011(C); Leu1014(C); Glu1015(C); Lys1038(C); Ile1042(C)
  Arg932(B) with Ile914(C); Asp1008(C); Phe1009(C); Asn1010(C); Ser1011(C); Pro1012(C); Asp1013(C); Leu1014(C); Glu1015(C); Lys1016(C); Leu1017(C); Ile1018(C)
  Leu933(B) with Asp1008(C); Phe1009(C); Asn1010(C); Ser1011(C); Pro1012(C)
  Ile934(B) with Gly915(C); Ser916(C); Arg917(C); Phe1007(C); Asp1008(C); Phe1009(C); Asn1010(C); Ser1011(C)
  Ser935(B) with Ile914(C); Gly915(C); Ser916(C); Phe1007(C); Asp1008(C); Phe1009(C); Asn1010(C); Ser1011(C); Ile1042(C)
  Lys936(B) with Tyr896(C); Ile914(C); Gly915(C); Ser916(C); Asp1008(C); Ser1011(C); Pro1012(C); Asp1013(C)
  Tyr937(B) with Glu268(C); Ile914(C); Gly915(C); Ser916(C); Arg917(C); Asp1008(C)
  Ser938(B) with Leu500(C); Gly915(C); Ser916(C); Arg917(C); Gln1005(C); Leu1006(C); Phe1007(C); Asp1008(C)
  Val939(B) with Met900(C); Leu903(C); Ile911(C); Gly915(C); Ser916(C); Arg917(C); Leu1006(C); Phe1007(C)
  Tyr940(B) with Ser916(C); Arg917(C); Ser998(C); Ile999(C); Asn1000(C); Tyr1001(C); Gly1002(C); Cys1003(C); Tyr1004(C); Gln1005(C); Leu1006(C); Phe1007(C); Asp1008(C)
  Lys941(B) with Asn906(C); Val907(C); Gln908(C); Ile910(C); Cys1003(C); Tyr1004(C); Leu1006(C); Phe1007(C); Phe1009(C); Ile1042(C)
  Pro942(B) with Ile999(C); Tyr1004(C); Phe1007(C); Phe1009(C); Leu1039(C)
  Ser943(B) with Ile773(C); Tyr1004(C); Phe1009(C); Leu1039(C); Asn1043(C)
  Ile944(B) with Leu997(C); Leu1035(C); Tyr1036(C); Ala1037(C); Leu1039(C); Glu1040(C)
  Glu945(B) with Tyr775(C); Ile874(C); Leu878(C); Leu997(C); Leu1039(C)
  Glu946(B) with Val993(C); Tyr994(C); Leu997(C); Ser998(C); Ile999(C); Asn1000(C); Tyr1004(C); Leu1035(C); Leu1039(C)
  Leu947(B) with Tyr994(C); Leu997(C); Ile999(C); Phe1009(C); Phe1031(C); Leu1035(C); Lys1038(C); Leu1039(C)
  Tyr948(B) with Ile874(C); Ile877(C); Leu878(C); Val993(C); Leu997(C); Phe1031(C); Ile1032(C); Leu1035(C); Leu1039(C); Met1070(C)
  Lys949(B) with Leu989(C); Glu990(C); Tyr992(C); Val993(C); Tyr994(C); Asn995(C); Leu996(C); Leu997(C); Leu1035(C)
  Val950(B) with Ile921(C); Glu990(C); Ser991(C); Val993(C); Tyr994(C); Leu997(C); Ile999(C); Phe1031(C); Leu1035(C)
  Ile951(B) with Tyr986(C); Leu989(C); Glu990(C); Val993(C); Tyr994(C); Phe1031(C); Ile1032(C); Leu1035(C)
  Ser952(B) with Tyr986(C); Ile988(C); Leu989(C); Glu990(C); Ser991(C); Val993(C); Phe1031(C); Met1070(C)
  Leu953(B) with Glu922(C); Asp923(C); Tyr986(C); Arg987(C); Ile988(C); Leu989(C); Glu990(C); Ser991(C); Tyr992(C); Val993(C); Tyr994(C); Phe1031(C)
  His954(B) with Ile951(C); Asp984(C); Lys985(C); Tyr986(C); Arg987(C); Ile988(C); Leu989(C); Glu990(C); Ser991(C)
  Glu955(B) with Arg983(C); Tyr986(C); Arg987(C); Glu990(C)
  Asn956(B) with Glu922(C); Lys927(C); Ser928(C); Ala929(C); Arg987(C)
  Glu957(B) with Ile921(C); Glu922(C); Asp923(C); Asp924(C); Gly925(C); Lys927(C); Ile944(C); Arg987(C); Ile988(C); Ser991(C)
  Ile958(B) with Ile921(C); Glu922(C); Glu990(C); Tyr994(C)
  Gln959(B) with Gln496(C); Glu922(C); Lys927(C)
  Leu960(B) with Gln496(C); Tyr919(C); Gln920(C); Ile921(C); Glu922(C); Ser926(C); Lys927(C)
  Tyr961(B) with Gln496(C); Arg917(C); Tyr919(C); Gln920(C); Ile921(C); Glu922(C); Ile999(C); Asn1000(C); Phe1009(C)
  Leu962(B) with Arg917(C); Tyr919(C); Gln920(C); Ile921(C); Asn1010(C)
  Ile963(B) with Gln496(C); Thr918(C); Tyr919(C); Gln920(C); Lys927(C)
  Ser964(B) with Gln496(C); Asn498(C); Thr918(C); Tyr919(C); Gln920(C); Ile921(C); Asn1000(C)
  Leu965(B) with Asn498(C); Leu500(C); Arg917(C); Thr918(C); Tyr919(C); Gln920(C); Ile921(C); Asn1000(C); Gln1005(C); Phe1007(C)
  Gly966(B) with Leu267(C); Glu268(C); Arg917(C); Thr918(C); Tyr919(C)
  Ile967(B) with Arg917(C); Thr918(C); Tyr919(C); Asp1008(C)
  Pro968(B) with Glu266(C); Leu267(C); Glu268(C)
  Lys969(B) with Glu266(C)
  Ile970(B) with Glu266(C)
  Asp971(B) with Glu266(C); Glu268(C)
  Tyr975(B) with Asn1010(C); Lys1038(C)
  Lys979(B) with Phe1022(C)
  Tyr981(B) with Tyr986(C); Glu990(C)
  Ser982(B) with Phe1022(C); Thr1030(C); Phe1031(C)
  Arg983(B) with Ile1020(C); Phe1022(C); Thr1030(C); His1034(C)
  Asp984(B) with Glu1015(C); Thr1030(C); Phe1031(C); His1034(C); Leu1035(C); Lys1038(C)
  Lys985(B) with Tyr986(C); Pro1027(C); Ala1028(C); Val1029(C); Thr1030(C); Phe1031(C); Ile1032(C); Leu1033(C); His1034(C)
  Tyr986(B) with Ile1020(C); Pro1021(C); Lys1023(C); Val1029(C); Thr1030(C); Phe1031(C); Ile1032(C); Leu1033(C); His1034(C); Cys1056(C); Asn1057(C); Tyr1058(C); Met1063(C)
  Arg987(B) with Phe885(C); Ile1018(C); Arg1019(C); Ile1020(C); Thr1030(C); Ile1032(C); Leu1033(C); His1034(C); Leu1035(C); Ala1037(C)
  Ile988(B) with Ile1020(C); Thr1030(C); Phe1031(C); Ile1032(C); Leu1033(C); His1034(C); Leu1035(C); Tyr1036(C); Ala1037(C); Lys1038(C)
  Leu989(B) with Ile881(C); Phe885(C); Val1029(C); Phe1031(C); Ile1032(C); Leu1033(C); His1034(C); Tyr1036(C); Leu1066(C)
  Glu990(B) with Ile881(C); Lys882(C); Phe884(C); Phe885(C); Ile1020(C); Ile1032(C); Leu1033(C); Tyr1036(C); Cys1056(C); Asn1057(C); Tyr1058(C)
  Ser991(B) with Ile881(C); Phe885(C); Leu1033(C); Tyr1036(C); Ala1037(C); Glu1040(C); Leu1054(C)
  Tyr992(B) with Ile874(C); Asn875(C); Ile877(C); Leu878(C); Arg879(C); Ile881(C); Lys882(C); Phe885(C); Tyr1036(C)
  Val993(B) with Ile877(C); Leu878(C); Arg879(C); Asp880(C); Ile881(C); Lys882(C); Pro883(C); Phe884(C); Tyr1036(C)
  Tyr994(B) with Leu878(C); Ile881(C); Lys882(C); Pro883(C); Phe884(C); Phe885(C); Thr886(C); Tyr1036(C); Phe1055(C); Asn1057(C)
  Asn995(B) with Thr777(C); Lys882(C); Tyr1036(C); Glu1040(C)
  Leu996(B) with Gly776(C); Thr777(C); Ile874(C); Asn875(C); Asp876(C); Ile877(C); Leu878(C); Arg879(C); Asp880(C); Lys882(C); Tyr1036(C)
  Leu997(B) with Thr777(C); Arg879(C); Asp880(C); Ile881(C); Lys882(C); Pro883(C)
  Ser998(B) with Thr777(C); Lys882(C)
  Ile999(B) with Lys882(C); Pro883(C); Phe884(C); Phe885(C)
  Asn1000(B) with Val887(C)
  Tyr1001(B) with Lys882(C)
  Asn1010(B) with Thr886(C); Phe1055(C); Asn1057(C)
  Ile1020(B) with Ser1061(C)
  Phe1022(B) with Lys1060(C)
  Lys1025(B) with Lys1023(C); Gly1024(C); Lys1025(C)
  Ile1026(B) with Ile1026(C); Lys1060(C); Met1063(C); Ile1064(C)
  Pro1027(B) with Lys1023(C); Gly1024(C); Ile1026(C); Val1029(C); Thr1030(C); Tyr1058(C); Pro1059(C); Met1063(C)
  Ala1028(B) with Ile1026(C); Val1029(C); Tyr1058(C); Pro1059(C); Glu1062(C); Met1063(C); Ile1064(C); Leu1066(C)
  Val1029(B) with Pro1059(C); Lys1060(C); Ser1061(C); Glu1062(C); Met1063(C); Ile1064(C); Lys1065(C); Trp1067(C)
  Thr1030(B) with Tyr1058(C); Pro1059(C); Lys1060(C); Ser1061(C); Glu1062(C); Met1063(C); Ile1064(C)
  Phe1031(B) with Ile881(C); Phe884(C); Leu1033(C); Asn1057(C); Tyr1058(C); Pro1059(C); Lys1060(C); Ser1061(C); Glu1062(C); Met1063(C)
  Ile1032(B) with Phe884(C); Tyr1058(C); Pro1059(C); Glu1062(C); Met1063(C); Lys1065(C); Leu1066(C)
  Leu1033(B) with Lys1060(C); Ser1061(C); Glu1062(C); Lys1065(C)
  His1034(B) with Phe884(C); Pro1059(C); Lys1060(C); Glu1062(C)
  Leu1035(B) with Asp880(C); Pro883(C); Phe884(C); Pro1059(C); Glu1062(C)
  Tyr1036(B) with Phe884(C); Glu1062(C)
  Lys1038(B) with Asn1057(C)
  Leu1039(B) with Pro883(C)
  Tyr1058(B) with Ile1064(C)
  Glu1062(B) with Ile1064(C)
  Met1063(B) with Ile1064(C); Trp1067(C)
  Ile1064(B) with Ile1064(C); Trp1067(C); Lys1068(C)
  Lys1065(B) with Trp1067(C); Lys1068(C); Lys1069(C)
  Leu1066(B) with Glu1062(C); Ile1064(C); Lys1065(C); Leu1066(C); Trp1067(C); Lys1068(C); Lys1069(C)
  Trp1067(B) with Ile1026(C); Ala1028(C); Val1029(C); Met1063(C); Ile1064(C); Lys1065(C); Leu1066(C); Trp1067(C); Lys1068(C); Lys1069(C); Met1070(C); Trp1071(C)
  Lys1068(B) with Tyr948(C); Leu989(C); Leu1066(C); Trp1067(C); Lys1068(C); Lys1069(C); Met1070(C); Trp1071(C); Asn1072(C)
  Lys1069(B) with Ile872(C); Ile877(C); Lys1065(C); Leu1066(C); Trp1067(C); Lys1068(C); Lys1069(C); Met1070(C); Trp1071(C)
  Met1070(B) with Ile877(C); Tyr1058(C); Glu1062(C); Met1063(C); Lys1065(C); Leu1066(C); Trp1067(C); Lys1068(C); Lys1069(C); Met1070(C)
  Trp1071(B) with Ile877(C); Tyr948(C); Leu989(C); Ala1028(C); Val1029(C); Phe1031(C); Ile1032(C); Leu1066(C); Trp1067(C); Lys1069(C); Met1070(C); Ile1073(C)
  Asn1072(B) with Ile872(C); Thr873(C); Ile874(C); Ile877(C); Tyr948(C); Lys1069(C); Met1070(C); Trp1071(C); Asn1072(C); Ile1073(C); Thr1074(C)
  Ile1073(B) with Thr873(C); Ile874(C); Asn875(C); Asp876(C); Ile877(C); Leu878(C); Asp880(C); Leu1066(C); Lys1069(C); Ile1073(C)
  Thr1074(B) with Gln785(C); Ile872(C); Thr873(C); Ile874(C); Asn875(C); Asp876(C); Ile877(C)
  Ser1075(B) with Tyr775(C); Gly776(C); Val782(C); Gln785(C); Thr873(C); Ile874(C); Asn875(C); Asp876(C)
  Leu1076(B) with Tyr775(C); Gly776(C); Thr777(C); Thr778(C); Val779(C); Glu781(C); Val782(C); Tyr783(C); Gln785(C); Arg786(C); Asn875(C)
  Arg1077(B) with Arg755(C); Leu757(C); Thr758(C); Thr759(C); Asn760(C); Ser761(C); Lys764(C); Phe766(C); Gly776(C); Glu781(C); Gln785(C)
  Ser1078(B) with Thr70(C); Arg755(C); Thr778(C); Asp780(C); Glu781(C)
  Pro1079(B) with Arg755(C); Glu781(C)
  Tyr1080(B) with Asn5(C); Thr70(C); Glu754(C); Arg755(C); Glu774(C); Thr777(C); Thr778(C); Lys1047(C)
  Thr1081(B) with Glu774(C); Thr778(C); Lys1047(C)
  Asn1082(B) with Ile772(C); Ile773(C); Glu774(C); Tyr775(C); Glu1040(C); Asn1043(C)
  Ala1083(B) with Phe771(C); Ile772(C); Ile773(C); Glu774(C); Tyr1004(C); Asn1043(C)
  Asn1084(B) with Asp767(C); Phe771(C); Ile772(C); Ile773(C); Glu774(C); Tyr1004(C)
Interface residues without a listed pair, chain B (475 interface residues in all): Gln23, Leu75, Ala133, Phe170, Val182, Tyr191, Glu192, Leu340, Arg451, Glu492, Lys562, Gln563, Val580, Glu774, Lys863, Leu878, Phe885, Ile980, Phe1009, Glu1015, Pro1021, Gly1024, Cys1056
Interface residues without a listed pair, chain C (478 interface residues in all): Ile15, Asn17, Ser49, Asp127, His152, His185, Val204, Val244, Ile262, Leu269, Tyr275, Met306, Ser315, Lys336, Phe493, Tyr494, Lys700, Ser768, Ser952

# Summary
475 residues of chain B face 478 of chain C across their interface.
Both chains are RNA-dependent RNA polymerase. Entry 4AU6 (Location of the dsRNA-dependent polymerase, VP1, in
rotavirus particles) was determined by electron microscopy together with 4F5X from the same study.
